PDB entry 8IK0 | electron microscopy, 3.30 A resolution | chains B and D of the 8 polymer chains in the assembly

== Chain B (and D) ==
Molecule: Stimulator of interferon genes protein, Immune protein Tsi3
Source organism: Gallus gallus
Notes: chain D of this document is another copy of the same molecule, construct and numbering; everything in this record applies to it too
UniProt: chimeric construct of E1C7U0, Q9HYC4: residues 1-342 from E1C7U0 (STING_CHICK) positions 1-342 (same numbers); residues 357-480 from Q9HYC4 positions 22-145 (UniProt number = residue number - 335)
Chain sequence (490 residues; each row starts with the number of its first residue):
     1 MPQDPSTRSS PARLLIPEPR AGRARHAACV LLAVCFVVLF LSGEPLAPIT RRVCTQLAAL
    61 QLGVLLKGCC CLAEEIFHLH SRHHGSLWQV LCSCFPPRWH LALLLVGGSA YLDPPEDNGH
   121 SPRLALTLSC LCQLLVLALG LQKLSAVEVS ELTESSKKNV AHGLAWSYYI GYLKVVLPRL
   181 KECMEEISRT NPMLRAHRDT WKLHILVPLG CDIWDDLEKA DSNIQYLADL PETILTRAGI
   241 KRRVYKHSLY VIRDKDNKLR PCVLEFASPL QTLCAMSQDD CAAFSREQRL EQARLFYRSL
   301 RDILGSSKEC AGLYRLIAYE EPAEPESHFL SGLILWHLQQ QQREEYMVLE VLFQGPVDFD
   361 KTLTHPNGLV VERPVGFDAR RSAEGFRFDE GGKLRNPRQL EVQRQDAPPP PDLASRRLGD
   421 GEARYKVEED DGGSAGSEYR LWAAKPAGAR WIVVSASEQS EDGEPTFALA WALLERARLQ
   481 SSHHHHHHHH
Disordered / not traced: 1-8, 43-45, 85-86, 114-122, 343-490 (chain D: 1-9, 43-45, 85-86, 114-122, 343-490)
Differences from the reference sequence: conflict Thr-50 (Ile in E1C7U0), Arg-52 (Ser in E1C7U0), His-100 (Tyr in E1C7U0), Ile-187 (Leu in E1C7U0); linker (343-356); expression tag (481-490)

== Chain B / chain D interface ==
Contacting residue pairs (13):
  Thr-190(B) / Leu-227(D)
  Thr-190(B) / Leu-259(D)
  Asp-216(B) / Arg-189(D)  salt bridge
  Tyr-226(B) / Thr-190(D)
  Leu-227(B) / Pro-192(D)
  Ala-228(B) / Asn-191(D)
  Asp-229(B) / Thr-190(D)
  Asp-229(B) / Asn-191(D)  hydrogen bond (backbone-side chain)
  Leu-230(B) / Asn-191(D)
  Leu-230(B) / Leu-227(D)
  Leu-230(B) / Ala-228(D)  hydrophobic
  Pro-231(B) / Asp-229(D)
  Pro-231(B) / Pro-231(D)  hydrophobic
Also at the interface, not in a pair above, chain B (9 interface residues in all): Glu-218
Also at the interface, not in a pair above, chain D (10 interface residues in all): Ile-187

== Summary ==
Chain B and chain D form an interface of 9 and 10 residues respectively; the contacts include 1 hydrogen bond
and 1 salt bridge. Polar contacts include Asp-216(B)/Arg-189(D) and Asp-229(B)/Asn-191(D).
Chain B and chain D are both Stimulator of interferon genes protein, Immune protein Tsi3 (Gallus gallus); the
structure, Cryo-EM structure of Stimulator of interferon genes, was determined by electron microscopy together
with 8IK3 from the same study.
